PDB entry 2GL9 | X-ray diffraction, 2.00 A resolution | chains B and C of the 4 polymer chains in the assembly

== Chain B ==
Molecule: Glycosylasparaginase beta chain
Organism: Elizabethkingia meningoseptica
Notes: EC 3.5.1.26
UniProtKB: Q47898 (ASPG_FLAME); residues 152-295 here correspond to UniProt positions 197-340 (UniProt number = residue number + 45)
Chain sequence (144 residues; row label = number of the first residue in the row):
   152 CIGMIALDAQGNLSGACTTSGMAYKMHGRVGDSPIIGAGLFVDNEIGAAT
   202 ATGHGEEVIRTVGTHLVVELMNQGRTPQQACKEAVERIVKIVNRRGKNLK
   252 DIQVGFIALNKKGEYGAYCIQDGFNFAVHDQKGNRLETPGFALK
Construct notes: engineered mutation Cys152 (Thr197 in Q47898)
Residues lining bound ligands: asparagine / N-acetylglucosamine: Cys152, Thr170, Gly172, Met173, Arg180, Gly182, Asp183, Ser184, Thr203, Gly204, His205, Gly206
UniProt features mapped onto this chain:
  - binding site (substrate): Arg180 to Asp183, Thr203 to Gly206
From the paper describing this entry:
  - binding site for asparagine: Thr170, Arg180, Asp183, Ser184, Thr203, Gly204, Gly206
  - binding site for N-acetylglucosamine: Cys152
  - catalytic residues: Cys152, Thr170, Ser184, Thr203, Gly204
  - contacts within the chain: Cys152-Thr170 (hydrogen bond), Cys152-Ser184
  - conformationally variable residues: Thr203 to Gly204, Glu237 to Gly256
  - mutagenesis - T152C (1.510-4 s-1): decreased catalytic activity on natural substrate (citing earlier work)
  - mutagenesis - T170A (3000-fold), T170C, T203A (10-fold): decreased catalytic activity (citing earlier work)

== Chain C ==
Molecule: Glycosylasparaginase alpha chain
Organism: Elizabethkingia meningoseptica
Notes: EC 3.5.1.26
UniProtKB: Q47898 (ASPG_FLAME); residues 301-451 here correspond to UniProt positions 46-196 (UniProt number = residue number - 255)
Chain sequence (151 residues; each row starts with the number of its first residue):
   301 TTNKPIVLSTWNFGLHANVEAWKVLSKGGKALDAVEKGVRLVEDDPTERS
   351 VGYGGRPDRDGRVTLDACIMDENYNIGSVACMEHIKNPISVARAVMEKTP
   401 HVMLVGDGALEFALSQGFKKENLLTAESEKEWKEWLKTSQYKPIVNIENH
   451 D
Unresolved in the structure: 301, 444-451
Residues lining bound ligands: asparagine / N-acetylglucosamine: Trp311, Phe313, Ser350

== Chain B / chain C interface ==
Contacting residue pairs (32; chain B residue first):
  Met173(B) - His401(C)
  Lys176(B) - His401(C)
  Met177(B) - Thr399(C)
  Met177(B) - His401(C)
  Met177(B) - Leu404(C)  hydrophobic
  Met177(B) - Phe412(C)  hydrophobic
  His178(B) - Gly408(C)
  His178(B) - Glu411(C)
  Gly179(B) - Met403(C)
  Gly179(B) - Leu404(C)
  Gly179(B) - Val405(C)  hydrogen bond (backbone-backbone)
  Arg180(B) - His401(C)
  Arg180(B) - Met403(C)
  Arg180(B) - Leu404(C)
  Val181(B) - Met403(C)  hydrogen bond (backbone-backbone)
  Val181(B) - Val405(C)  hydrophobic
  Ile186(B) - Met403(C)  hydrophobic
  Glu207(B) - Pro400(C)
  Glu207(B) - His401(C)
  Glu207(B) - Val402(C)
  Ile210(B) - Ile376(C)  hydrophobic
  Ile210(B) - Val402(C)  hydrophobic
  Arg211(B) - Met370(C)
  Arg211(B) - Tyr374(C)  hydrogen bond (side chain-backbone)
  Arg211(B) - Asn375(C)
  Arg211(B) - Ile376(C)
  Ile242(B) - Tyr374(C)
  Arg245(B) - Asn373(C)  hydrogen bond (backbone-side chain)
  Arg245(B) - Tyr374(C)
  Arg246(B) - Asn373(C)
  Arg246(B) - Tyr374(C)
  Arg246(B) - Asn375(C)  hydrogen bond
Other interface residues (no listed pair), chain C (16 interface residues in all): Asp407

== Overview ==
14 residues of chain B and 16 residues of chain C are in contact, with 5 hydrogen bonds. Polar pairs include
Arg211(B)-Tyr374(C), Arg245(B)-Asn373(C) and Arg246(B)-Asn375(C). Bound to chain B: asparagine /
N-acetylglucosamine. The paper reports catalytic residues Cys152(B), Thr170(B) and Ser184(B) among others;
T170A, T170C and T203A of chain B reduce catalytic activity.
Chain B is Glycosylasparaginase beta chain and chain C is Glycosylasparaginase alpha chain, both from
Elizabethkingia meningoseptica; the structure, Crystal Structure of Glycosylasparaginase-Substrate Complex,
was determined by X-ray diffraction.
